5A20 - chains D and F of the 8 polymer chains in the assembly; structure by electron microscopy, 7.60 A resolution (low resolution: residue-level contacts below are approximate; hydrogen-bond / salt-bridge calls are withheld).

# Chain D
Molecule: 15 protein
Source organism: Bacillus phage SPP1
UniProtKB: Q38584 (Q38584_BPSPP); residues 1-102 here = UniProt positions 1-102
Amino-acid sequence (102 residues; each row starts with the number of its first residue):
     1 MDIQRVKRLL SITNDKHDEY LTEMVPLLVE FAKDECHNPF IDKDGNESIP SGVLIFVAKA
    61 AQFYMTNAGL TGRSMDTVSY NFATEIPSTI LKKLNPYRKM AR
Disordered / not traced: 1-3

# Chain F
Molecule: Head completion protein GP16
Source organism: Bacillus phage SPP1
UniProtKB: O48446 (O48446_BPSPP); residues 1-109 here = UniProt positions 1-109
Amino-acid sequence (109 residues; each row starts with the number of its first residue):
     1 MYEEFRDVIT FQSYVEQSNG EGGKTYKWVD EFTAAAHVQP ISQEEYYKAQ QLQTPIGYNI
    61 YTPYDDRIDK KMRVIYRGKI VTFIGDPVDL SGLQEITRIK GKEDGAYVG
Construct notes: conflict Arg6 (Pro in O48446)

# Interface between chain D and chain F
Residue-residue contacts (33; chain D residue first):
  Gln4(D) - Met1(F)
  Gln4(D) - Tyr2(F)
  Gln4(D) - Glu3(F)
  Arg5(D) - Met1(F)
  Arg5(D) - Tyr2(F)
  Arg5(D) - Glu3(F)
  Arg5(D) - Glu4(F)
  Arg5(D) - Gln94(F)
  Val6(D) - Glu3(F)
  Val6(D) - Glu4(F)
  Lys7(D) - Glu4(F)
  Lys7(D) - Phe5(F)
  Ser11(D) - Leu93(F)
  Ser11(D) - Gln94(F)
  Ile12(D) - Leu93(F)
  Met65(D) - Leu93(F)
  Gly69(D) - Gly92(F)
  Gly69(D) - Leu93(F)
  Leu70(D) - Asp89(F)
  Leu70(D) - Leu90(F)
  Leu70(D) - Ser91(F)
  Leu70(D) - Gly92(F)
  Leu70(D) - Leu93(F)
  Leu70(D) - Gln94(F)
  Thr71(D) - Ser91(F)
  Thr71(D) - Gly92(F)
  Thr71(D) - Leu93(F)
  Thr71(D) - Gln94(F)
  Gly72(D) - Gly92(F)
  Arg73(D) - Leu90(F)
  Arg73(D) - Ser91(F)
  Met75(D) - Leu90(F)
  Asp76(D) - Leu90(F)
Interface residues without a listed pair, chain D (16 interface residues in all): Arg8, Ala68
Interface residues without a listed pair, chain F (15 interface residues in all): Arg6, Glu95, Ile96, Arg98

# Summary
16 residues of chain D and 15 residues of chain F are in contact.
Chain D is 15 protein and chain F is Head completion protein GP16, both from Bacillus phage SPP1; the
structure, Structure of bacteriophage SPP1 head-to-tail interface filled with DNA and tape measure protein,
was determined by electron microscopy (same publication as 5A21).
